Entry 5BUZ (X-ray diffraction, 3.10 A resolution); this record covers chains A and B of the 3 polymer chains in the assembly.

== Chain A ==
Name: SM (Sec1/Munc18-like) protein
From: Chaetomium thermophilum (strain DSM 1495 / CBS 144.50 / IMI 039719)
Reference sequence: G0SCM5 (G0SCM5_CHATD); residues 0-667 here correspond to UniProt positions 139-806 (UniProt number = residue number + 139)
Amino-acid sequence (669 residues; each row starts with the number of its first residue; numbers below 1 keep their minus sign (Gly-1 is residue -1)):
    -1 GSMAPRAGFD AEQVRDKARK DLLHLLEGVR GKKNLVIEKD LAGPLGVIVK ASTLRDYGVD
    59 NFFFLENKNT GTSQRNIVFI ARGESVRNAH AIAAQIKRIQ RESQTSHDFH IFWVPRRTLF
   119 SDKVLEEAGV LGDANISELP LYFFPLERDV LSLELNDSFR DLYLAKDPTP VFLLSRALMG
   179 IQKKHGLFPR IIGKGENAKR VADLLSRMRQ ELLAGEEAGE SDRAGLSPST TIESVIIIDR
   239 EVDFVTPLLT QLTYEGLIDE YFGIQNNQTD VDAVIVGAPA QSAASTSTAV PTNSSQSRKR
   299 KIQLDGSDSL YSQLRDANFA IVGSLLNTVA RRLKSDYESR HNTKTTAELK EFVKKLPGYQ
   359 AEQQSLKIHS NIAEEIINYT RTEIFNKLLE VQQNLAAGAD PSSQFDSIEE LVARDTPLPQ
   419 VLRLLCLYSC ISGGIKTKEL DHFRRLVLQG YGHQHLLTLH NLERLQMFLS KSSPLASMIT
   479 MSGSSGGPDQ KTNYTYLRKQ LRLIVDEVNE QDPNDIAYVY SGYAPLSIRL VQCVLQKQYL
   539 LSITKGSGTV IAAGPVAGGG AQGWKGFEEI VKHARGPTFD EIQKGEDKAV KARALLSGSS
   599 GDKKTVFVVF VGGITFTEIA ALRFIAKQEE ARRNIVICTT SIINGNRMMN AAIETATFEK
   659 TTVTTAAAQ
Unresolved in the structure: -1 to 4, 273-295, 546-555, 583-598, 659-667
Construct notes: expression tag (-1)

== Chain B ==
Name: Putative vacuolar protein sorting-associated protein
From: Chaetomium thermophilum
Reference sequence: G0S6M7 (G0S6M7_CHATD); the construct has insertions or renumbered stretches relative to UniProt, so the offset changes along the chain: 505-671 = UniProt 505-671; 690-834 = UniProt 672-816
Amino-acid sequence (333 residues; row label = number of the first residue in the row):
   502 MGSSFEVIAR TAYEEGRTRL ATELLNHEPR AGRQVPLLLS MEEDELALDK AIESGDTDLI
   562 YFVIHQLRRK LPLASFFRVV SSRPTASAMV EALARNSDGD GNEDTALLKD LYYQDDRRLD
   622 GASVFIREAL QQPETRTASD KLDLAANLLQ GNQKEHVFEL GALKEAKMLL RMQETFERDL
   682 TDSFVGLSVN QTMFKLIKLG YHGRAKKIQS EFKVPERVAW WIRLQALVAK RDWNEIEEIS
   742 RQRKSPIGWE PFFNQVLQAG NPRLAATFIP KCTNLEPGQT ITMYEKCGMR VKAAEEAVRL
   802 KDTEAWNRLL EAAGRNTAEG REIERLGATV FKK
Unresolved in the structure: 502-504, 829-834
Construct notes: initiating methionine (502); expression tag (503-504); insertion (672-689); engineered mutation Val690 (Leu672 in G0S6M7)

== How chain A and chain B interact ==
Pairs across the interface (74; chain A residue first):
  Val84(A) with Asn597(B)
  Arg85(A) with Asp601(B), salt bridge
  His88(A) with Asp599(B); Gly600(B)
  Arg114(A) with Asp557(B), salt bridge; Asp559(B)
  Thr116(A) with Asp559(B)
  Leu117(A) with Asp559(B), hydrogen bond (backbone-side chain); Phe563(B), hydrophobic
  Phe118(A) with Asp559(B), hydrogen bond (backbone-side chain); Tyr562(B)
  Lys121(A) with Tyr562(B); His566(B)
  Ala163(A) with Ala589(B)
  Lys164(A) with Ala589(B)
  Asp165(A) with Thr558(B), hydrogen bond
  Pro166(A) with Thr558(B)
  Thr167(A) with Thr558(B), hydrogen bond
  Phe170(A) with Gly556(B); Asp557(B)
  Leu202(A) with Glu554(B); Ser555(B)
  Arg205(A) with Arg531(B), hydrogen bond (backbone-side chain); Glu554(B), salt bridge
  Gln208(A) with Arg531(B)
  Glu209(A) with Arg531(B); Ala532(B)
  Asp404(A) with Arg718(B), salt bridge
  Glu407(A) with Pro716(B); Arg718(B), salt bridge; Val719(B)
  Glu408(A) with Trp722(B)
  Ala411(A) with Val719(B), hydrophobic; Trp722(B), hydrophobic; Gln726(B)
  Arg412(A) with Trp722(B); Gln726(B)
  Arg442(A) with Phe659(B); Glu660(B), salt bridge
  Arg443(A) with Glu666(B), salt bridge; Phe713(B), hydrogen bond (side chain-backbone); Lys714(B), hydrogen bond (side chain-backbone)
  Leu446(A) with Phe659(B), hydrophobic; Ala663(B), hydrophobic
  Gln447(A) with Glu666(B), hydrogen bond; Ser689(B), hydrogen bond (backbone-side chain); Val690(B), hydrogen bond (backbone-backbone); Asn691(B), hydrogen bond (backbone-backbone); Phe713(B), hydrogen bond (side chain-backbone); Val715(B)
  Gly448(A) with Ser689(B), hydrogen bond (backbone-side chain); Asn691(B)
  Tyr449(A) with Ser689(B)
  Gly450(A) with Ser689(B)
  His451(A) with Ala663(B); Glu666(B), salt bridge; Ala667(B); Leu670(B)
  Gln452(A) with Leu631(B); Gly687(B)
  Leu454(A) with Ala663(B), hydrophobic
  Leu455(A) with Ser624(B); Leu631(B), hydrophobic
  His458(A) with Leu620(B); Asp621(B), salt bridge
  Ala654(A) with Leu631(B), hydrophobic
  Thr655(A) with Leu631(B); Gly687(B)
  Phe656(A) with Ala630(B); Leu631(B); Val686(B); Gly687(B)
  Glu657(A) with Val686(B); Gly687(B)
Other interface residues (no listed pair), chain A (45 interface residues in all): Val410, Asp439, Leu444, Glu461, Arg462, Glu652
Other interface residues (no listed pair), chain B (53 interface residues in all): Ile561, Thr586, Glu592, Arg596, Ser598, Ile627, Arg628, Leu643, Leu664, Leu671, Gln692, Ile723, Gln756

== Summary ==
45 residues of chain A face 53 of chain B across their interface, with 13 hydrogen bonds and 9 salt bridges.
Among the polar pairs are Arg85(A)-Asp601(B), Arg114(A)-Asp557(B) and Arg205(A)-Glu554(B).
Chain A is SM (Sec1/Munc18-like) protein (Chaetomium thermophilum (strain DSM 1495 / CBS 144.50 / IMI 039719))
and chain B is Putative vacuolar protein sorting-associated protein (Chaetomium thermophilum); the structure,
Crystal Structure of a Complex Between the SNARE Vam3 and the HOPS Vps33-Vps16 subcomplex from Chaetomium ...,
was determined by X-ray diffraction, deposited together with 5BV0.
